Entry 8G0D (electron microscopy, 2.90 A resolution); this record covers chains B and E of the 20 polymer chains in the assembly.

== Chain B ==
Name: ATP synthase subunit alpha
From: Mycolicibacterium smegmatis MC2 155
Notes: EC 7.1.2.2
Reference sequence: A0R202 (ATPA_MYCS2); residue numbers follow UniProt; this construct covers 1-548
Sequence (548 residues; numbered 1 to 548; the number before each row is that of its first residue):
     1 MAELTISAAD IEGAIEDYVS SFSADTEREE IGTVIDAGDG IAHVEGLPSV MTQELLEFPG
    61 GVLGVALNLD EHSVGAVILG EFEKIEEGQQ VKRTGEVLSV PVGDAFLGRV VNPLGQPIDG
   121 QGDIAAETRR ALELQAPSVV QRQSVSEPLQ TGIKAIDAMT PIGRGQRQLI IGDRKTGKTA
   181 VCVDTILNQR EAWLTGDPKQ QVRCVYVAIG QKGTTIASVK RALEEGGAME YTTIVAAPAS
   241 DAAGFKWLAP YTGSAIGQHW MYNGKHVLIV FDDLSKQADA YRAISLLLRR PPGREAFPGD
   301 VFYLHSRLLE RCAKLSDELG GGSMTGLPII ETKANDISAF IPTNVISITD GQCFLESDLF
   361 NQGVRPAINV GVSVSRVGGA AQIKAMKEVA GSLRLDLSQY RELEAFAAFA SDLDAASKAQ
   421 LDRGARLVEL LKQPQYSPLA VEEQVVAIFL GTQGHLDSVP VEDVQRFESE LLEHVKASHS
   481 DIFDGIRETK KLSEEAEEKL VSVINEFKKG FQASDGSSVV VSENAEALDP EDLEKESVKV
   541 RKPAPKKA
Unresolved in the structure: 1-8, 23-28, 516-532, 546-548
Residues lining bound ligands: ATP (adenosine-5'-triphosphate): D173, R174, K175, T176, G177, K178, T179, A180, R365, P366, Q433, P434, Q435
Swiss-Prot annotation at these positions:
  - binding site (ATP): G172 to T179
  - site: S373 (Required for activity)

== Chain E ==
Name: ATP synthase subunit beta
From: Mycolicibacterium smegmatis MC2 155
Notes: EC 7.1.2.2
Reference sequence: A0R200 (ATPB_MYCS2); residue numbers follow UniProt; this construct covers 1-475
Sequence (475 residues; each row starts with the number of its first residue):
     1 MTATAEKTAG RVVRITGPVV DVEFPRGSVP ELFNALHAEI TFGALAKTLT LEVAQHLGDS
    61 LVRCISMQPT DGLVRGVEVT DTGASISVPV GDGVKGHVFN ALGDCLDDPG YGKDFEHWSI
   121 HRKPPAFSDL EPRTEMLETG LKVVDLLTPY VRGGKIALFG GAGVGKTVLI QEMINRIARN
   181 FGGTSVFAGV GERTREGNDL WVELADANVL KDTALVFGQM DEPPGTRMRV ALSALTMAEF
   241 FRDEQGQDVL LFIDNIFRFT QAGSEVSTLL GRMPSAVGYQ PTLADEMGEL QERITSTRGR
   301 SITSMQAVYV PADDYTDPAP ATTFAHLDAT TELSRAVFSK GIFPAVDPLA SSSTILDPAI
   361 VGDEHYRVAQ EVIRILQRYK DLQDIIAILG IDELSEEDKQ LVNRARRIER FLSQNMMAAE
   421 QFTGQPGSTV PLKETIEAFD KLTKGEFDHL PEQAFFLIGG LDDLAKKAES LGAKL
Unresolved in the structure: 1-7, 472-475

== Chain B / chain E interface ==
Residue-residue contacts (18; chain B residue first):
  P48(B) with R75(E)
  V50(B) with V74(E)
  M51(B) with L73(E)
  T52(B) with G72(E), hydrogen bond (backbone-backbone); L73(E), hydrogen bond (backbone-backbone)
  N68(B) with I15(E)
  L69(B) with R14(E); I15(E), hydrogen bond (backbone-backbone)
  E71(B) with V13(E)
  S338(B) with A312(E)
  G371(B) with F338(E); S339(E)
  G378(B) with Q421(E)
  G379(B) with Q421(E), hydrogen bond (backbone-backbone)
  G391(B) with F422(E); T423(E)
  F409(B) with G390(E); I391(E)
Interface residues without a listed pair, chain B (24 interface residues in all): L67, D70, V139, G293, R294, G299, R307, A339, S392, S398, Q399
Interface residues without a listed pair, chain E (22 interface residues in all): G17, D71, N198, M220, E265, G278, K340

== Overview ==
24 residues of chain B and 22 residues of chain E are in contact, with 4 hydrogen bonds. Backbone hydrogen
bonds pair T52(B)-G72(E), T52(B)-L73(E) and L69(B)-I15(E). Bound to chain B: ATP. UniProt lists 8 ATP-binding
residues on chain B.
Chain B is ATP synthase subunit alpha and chain E is ATP synthase subunit beta, both from Mycolicibacterium
smegmatis MC2 155; the structure, Cryo-EM structure of TBAJ-876-bound Mycobacterium smegmatis ATP synthase
rotational state 2 (backbone model), was determined by electron microscopy together with 8G07, 8G08, 8G09,
8G0A, 8G0B, 8G0C and 8G0E from the same study.
